Entry 7YNY (X-ray diffraction, 3.51 A resolution); this record covers chains A and B of the 8 polymer chains in the assembly.

== Chain A (and B) ==
Name: Lef3
Organism: Helicoverpa armigera nucleopolyhedrovirus
Notes: chain B of this document is another copy of the same molecule, construct and numbering; everything in this record applies to it too
UniProt: Q91BW6 (Q91BW6_9ABAC); numbering as in UniProt (aligned over 1-379)
Amino-acid sequence (413 residues; numbered -33 to 379; the number before each row is that of its first residue; numbers below 1 keep their minus sign (Met-33 is residue -33)):
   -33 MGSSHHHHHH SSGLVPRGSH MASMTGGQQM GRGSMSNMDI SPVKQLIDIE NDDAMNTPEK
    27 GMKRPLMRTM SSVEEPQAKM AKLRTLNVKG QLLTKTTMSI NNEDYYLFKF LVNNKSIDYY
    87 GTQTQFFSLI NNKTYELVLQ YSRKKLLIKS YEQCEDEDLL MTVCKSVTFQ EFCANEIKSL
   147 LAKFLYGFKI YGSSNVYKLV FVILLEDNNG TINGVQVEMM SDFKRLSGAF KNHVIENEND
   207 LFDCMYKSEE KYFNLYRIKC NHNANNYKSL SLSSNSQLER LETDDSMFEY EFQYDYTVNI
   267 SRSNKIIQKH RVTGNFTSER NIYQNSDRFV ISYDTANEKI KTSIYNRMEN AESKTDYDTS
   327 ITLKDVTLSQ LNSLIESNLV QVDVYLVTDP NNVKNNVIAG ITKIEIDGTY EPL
Unresolved in the structure: -33 to 47
Differences from the reference sequence: initiating methionine (-33); expression tag (-32 to 0)
From the paper describing this entry:
  - contacts within the chain: Tyr157-Phe295 (hydrophobic contact), Tyr157-Ile310 (hydrophobic contact), Tyr157-Ile327 (hydrophobic contact), Tyr157-Leu379 (hydrophobic contact)
  - self-association interface (contacts with another copy of this molecule); pairs are residue here / residue on that copy: Lys110-Glu371, Leu340
  - mutagenesis - Y311A: unchanged binding to dA60
  - mutagenesis - K271A, Y311A: decreased binding to dA30
  - mutagenesis - S292A, R294A, N361A: unchanged binding to ssDNA
  - mutagenesis - K164A, E184A, R268A: abolished binding to dA30
  - mutagenesis - K164A, E184A, R268A: abolished binding to dA60
  - mutagenesis - K271A: decreased binding to dA60

== How chain A and chain B interact ==
Pairs across the interface (81; chain A residue first):
  Gln57(A) with Thr321(B)
  Leu59(A) with Thr321(B); Asp324(B)
  Leu77(A) with Asp324(B)
  Asn98(A) with Thr321(B), hydrogen bond; Asp322(B)
  Phe135(A) with Gln290(B); Asn291(B)
  Gln136(A) with Asp293(B); Tyr323(B)
  Cys139(A) with Asn312(B); Arg313(B); Met314(B), hydrogen bond (backbone-backbone); Tyr323(B)
  Ala140(A) with Met314(B); Asn316(B); Ala317(B), hydrogen bond (backbone-backbone); Tyr323(B), hydrophobic
  Asn141(A) with Met314(B), hydrogen bond (side chain-backbone); Glu315(B); Asn316(B); Glu318(B)
  Glu142(A) with Ala317(B); Glu318(B)
  Ile143(A) with Glu318(B), hydrogen bond (backbone-side chain)
  Asp173(A) with Gln290(B), hydrogen bond
  Asn174(A) with Tyr289(B); Gln290(B); Asn291(B); Ser292(B)
  Asn175(A) with Gln290(B)
  Lys225(A) with Asn316(B)
  His228(A) with Arg313(B), hydrogen bond (backbone-side chain)
  Asn229(A) with Arg313(B)
  Ala230(A) with Ile156(B), hydrophobic; Arg313(B)
  Asn231(A) with Tyr233(B); Arg268(B), hydrogen bond
  Asn232(A) with Tyr311(B)
  Tyr233(A) with Tyr233(B), hydrogen bond; Arg268(B), hydrogen bond
  Arg268(A) with Asn231(B), hydrogen bond
  Ile288(A) with Gln136(B); Asn174(B)
  Tyr289(A) with Asn174(B), hydrogen bond (backbone-side chain)
  Gln290(A) with Phe135(B); Asp173(B), hydrogen bond; Asn174(B); Asn175(B)
  Asn291(A) with Phe135(B)
  Asp293(A) with Gln136(B)
  Tyr311(A) with Asn232(B)
  Asn312(A) with Cys139(B)
  Arg313(A) with Cys139(B); His228(B), hydrogen bond (side chain-backbone); Asn229(B)
  Met314(A) with Cys139(B), hydrogen bond (backbone-backbone); Ala140(B); Asn141(B), hydrogen bond (backbone-side chain)
  Glu315(A) with Asn141(B)
  Asn316(A) with Asn141(B); Lys225(B)
  Ala317(A) with Ala140(B); Glu142(B)
  Glu318(A) with Asn141(B); Glu142(B); Ile143(B)
  Ser319(A) with Glu142(B), hydrogen bond (backbone-side chain)
  Thr321(A) with Gln57(B); Leu59(B); Leu77(B); Asn98(B), hydrogen bond
  Tyr323(A) with Gln136(B); Cys139(B); Ala140(B), hydrophobic
  Asp324(A) with Leu59(B); Leu77(B); Ser82(B); Gln136(B)
  Thr325(A) with Leu59(B); Asn98(B)
Also at the interface, not in a pair above, chain A (44 interface residues in all): Ile156, Lys234, Lys320, Asp322
Also at the interface, not in a pair above, chain B (43 interface residues in all): Ala230, Lys234, Thr325

== Summary ==
44 residues of chain A and 43 residues of chain B are in contact, with 18 hydrogen bonds. Among the polar
pairs are Asn98(A)-Thr321(B), Asn141(A)-Met314(B) and Ile143(A)-Glu318(B). From the paper: K164A, E184A and
R268A of chain A abolish binding to dA30; a self-association interface involving Lys110(A) and Leu340(A); 8
substitutions were tested in all.
Both chains are Lef3 (Helicoverpa armigera nucleopolyhedrovirus). Entry 7YNY (Crystal structure of baculovirus
LEF-3 from Helicoverpa armigera nucleopolyhedrovirus) was determined by X-ray diffraction (same publication as
7YPO and 7YPQ).
